Entry 4OHE (X-ray diffraction, 2.51 A resolution); this record covers chain A.

# Chain A
Molecule: Tyrosine-protein phosphatase non-receptor type 11
From: Homo sapiens
Notes: EC 3.1.3.48; fragment: n-sh2, c-sh2 and ptp domain
UniProtKB: Q06124 (PTN11_HUMAN); aligned to UniProt positions 1-528 over residues 1-528 (the alignment contains insertions or deletions, so no single offset holds)
Amino-acid sequence (536 residues; row label = number of the first residue in the row):
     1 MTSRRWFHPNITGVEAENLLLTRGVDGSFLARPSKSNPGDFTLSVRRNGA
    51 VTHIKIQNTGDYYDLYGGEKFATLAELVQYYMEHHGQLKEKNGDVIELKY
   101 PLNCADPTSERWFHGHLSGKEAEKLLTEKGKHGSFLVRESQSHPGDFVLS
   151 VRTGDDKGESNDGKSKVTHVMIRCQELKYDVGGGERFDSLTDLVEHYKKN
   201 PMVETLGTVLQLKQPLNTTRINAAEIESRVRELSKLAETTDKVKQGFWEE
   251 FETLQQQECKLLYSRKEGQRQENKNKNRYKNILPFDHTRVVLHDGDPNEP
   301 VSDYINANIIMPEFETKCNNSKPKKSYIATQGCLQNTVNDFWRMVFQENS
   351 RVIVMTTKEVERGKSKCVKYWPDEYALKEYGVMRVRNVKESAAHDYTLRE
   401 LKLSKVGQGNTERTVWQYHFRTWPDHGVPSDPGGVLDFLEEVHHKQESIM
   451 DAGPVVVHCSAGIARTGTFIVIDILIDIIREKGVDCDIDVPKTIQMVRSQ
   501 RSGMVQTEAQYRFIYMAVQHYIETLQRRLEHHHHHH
Disordered / not traced: 1-2, 154-163, 236-245, 295-301, 314-323, 529-536
Sequence notes: engineered mutation Ala464 (Gly468 in Q06124); expression tag (529-536)
Swiss-Prot annotation at these positions:
  - active site: Cys459 (Phosphocysteine intermediate)
  - binding site (substrate): Asp425, Cys459 to Ile463, Arg465, Gln506
  - modified residue: Thr2 (N-acetylthreonine), Tyr62 (Phosphotyrosine), Tyr66 (Phosphotyrosine)
What the authors report for this chain:
  - disease-associated variants - Y279C, G464A, R498L: decreased catalytic activity
  - conformationally variable residues (loop rearrangement): Thr59, Gly60
  - disease-associated variants - R498L (Kd 200 uM): abolished binding to N-SH2 domain
  - mutagenesis - E76K (Kd 200 uM): abolished binding to SHP2 PTP domain
  - mutagenesis - E76K, Y279C/C459S: increased binding to Gab1
  - mutagenesis - E76K: increased signaling
  - mutagenesis - Y279C/C459S: abolished signaling in response to ERK1/2
  - mutagenesis - C459S: abolished signaling
  - catalytic residues: Asp425, Cys459, Arg465, Gln506, Gln510 (citing earlier work)

# In short
From UniProt: active-site residue Cys459 and 8 substrate-binding residues. From the paper: catalytic residues
Asp425, Cys459 and Arg465 among others; Y279C, G464A and R498L reduce catalytic activity; 6 substitutions were
tested in all.
Chain A is Tyrosine-protein phosphatase non-receptor type 11 (Homo sapiens); the structure, LEOPARD
Syndrome-Associated SHP2/G464A mutant, was determined by X-ray diffraction, deposited together with 4OHD,
4OHH, 4OHI and 4OHL.
